7KVA - chains A and C of the 6 polymer chains in the assembly; structure by electron microscopy, 3.10 A resolution.

== Chain A (and C) ==
Name: Envelope protein E
Organism: Kunjin virus
Notes: chain C of this document is another copy of the same molecule, construct and numbering; everything in this record applies to it too
Reference sequence: A0A0U2IWM5 (A0A0U2IWM5_WNV); residues 1-501 here correspond to UniProt positions 291-791 (UniProt number = residue number + 290)
Sequence (501 residues; numbered 1 to 501; the number before each row is that of its first residue):
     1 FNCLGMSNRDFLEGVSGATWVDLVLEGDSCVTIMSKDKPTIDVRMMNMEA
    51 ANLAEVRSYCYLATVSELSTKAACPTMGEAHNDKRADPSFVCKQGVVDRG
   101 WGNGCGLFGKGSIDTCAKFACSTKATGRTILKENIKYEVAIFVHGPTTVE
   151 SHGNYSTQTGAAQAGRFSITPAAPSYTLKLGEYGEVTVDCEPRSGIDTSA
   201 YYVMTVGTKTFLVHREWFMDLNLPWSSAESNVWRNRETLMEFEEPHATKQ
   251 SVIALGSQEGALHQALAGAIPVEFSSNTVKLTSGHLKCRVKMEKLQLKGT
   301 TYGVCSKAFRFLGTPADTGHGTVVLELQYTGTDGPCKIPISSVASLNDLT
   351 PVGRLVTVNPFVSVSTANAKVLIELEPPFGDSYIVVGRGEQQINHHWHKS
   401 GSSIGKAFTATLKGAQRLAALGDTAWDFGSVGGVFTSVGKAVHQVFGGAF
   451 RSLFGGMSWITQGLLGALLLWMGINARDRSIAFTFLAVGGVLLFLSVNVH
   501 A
Cystine bridges: Cys3-Cys30, Cys60-Cys121, Cys92-Cys116, Cys190-Cys288, Cys305-Cys336
Covalent attachments: N-acetylglucosamine (NAG) linked to Asn154
What the authors report for this chain:
  - post-translational modification sites: Asn154

== Interface between chain A and chain C ==
Contacting residue pairs - 18 pairs, chain A then chain C:
  Gly78(A) - Val56(C)
  Glu79(A) - Ser227(C)  hydrogen bond (backbone-side chain)
  His81(A) - Ser227(C)
  His81(A) - Asn231(C)
  His81(A) - Arg234(C)
  Arg85(A) - Asp87(C)
  Arg85(A) - Arg234(C)
  Ala86(A) - Asp87(C)
  Ala86(A) - Pro88(C)
  Ala86(A) - Val232(C)  hydrophobic
  Pro88(A) - Ala86(C)  hydrophobic
  Pro88(A) - Pro88(C)
  Leu131(A) - Met77(C)  hydrophobic
  Trp225(A) - His81(C)
  Ser227(A) - Glu79(C)
  Ser227(A) - His81(C)  hydrogen bond
  Arg234(A) - His81(C)  hydrogen bond
  Arg234(A) - Arg85(C)
Interface residues without a listed pair, chain A (15 interface residues in all): Val56, Met77, Thr129, Ser230, Val232
Interface residues without a listed pair, chain C (15 interface residues in all): Ala54, Leu131, Trp225

== In short ==
The chain A/chain C interface involves 15 residues from each chain; the contacts include 3 hydrogen bonds.
Among the polar pairs are Glu79(A)-Ser227(C), Ser227(A)-His81(C) and Arg234(A)-His81(C). From the paper: a
modification site at Asn154(A).
Chain A and chain C are both Envelope protein E (Kunjin virus); the structure, Structure of West Nile virus
(Kunjin), was determined by electron microscopy (same publication as 7KV8, 7KV9 and 7KVB).
